Entry 3GAB (X-ray diffraction, 2.50 A resolution); this record covers chain A.

Chain A:
Protein: DNA mismatch repair protein mutL
Organism: Bacillus subtilis
UniProt: P49850 (MUTL_BACSU); residue numbers follow UniProt; this construct covers 434-627
Chain sequence (197 residues; row label = number of the first residue in the row):
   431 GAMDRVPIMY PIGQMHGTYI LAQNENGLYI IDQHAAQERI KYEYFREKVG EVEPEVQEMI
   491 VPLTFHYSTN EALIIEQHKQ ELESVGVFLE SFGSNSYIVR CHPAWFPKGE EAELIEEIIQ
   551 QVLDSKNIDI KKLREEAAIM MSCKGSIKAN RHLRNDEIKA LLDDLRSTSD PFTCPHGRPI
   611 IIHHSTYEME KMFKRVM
Disordered / not traced: 431-434, 482-483, 575-579, 625-627
Sequence notes: expression tag (431-433)
Reported in the primary citation:
  - mutagenesis - D462N: abolished catalytic activity (endonuclease activity)
  - catalytic residues: Asp462, His464 (proposed by the authors, not directly observed)

Summary:
The paper reports catalytic residues Asp462 and His464; D462N abolishes catalytic activity (endonuclease
activity).
Chain A is DNA mismatch repair protein mutL (Bacillus subtilis); the structure, C-terminal domain of Bacillus
subtilis MutL crystal form I, was determined by X-ray diffraction (same publication as 3KDK).
